Entry 7VBM (electron microscopy, 3.40 A resolution); this record covers chains H and J of the 10 polymer chains in the assembly.

== Chain H ==
Protein: Histone H2B type 3-A
From: Mus musculus
UniProtKB: Q9D2U9 (H2B3A_MOUSE); residues 0-125 here correspond to UniProt positions 1-126 (UniProt number = residue number + 1)
Chain sequence (129 residues; numbered -3 to 125; the number before each row is that of its first residue; numbers below 1 keep their minus sign (Gly-3 is residue -3)):
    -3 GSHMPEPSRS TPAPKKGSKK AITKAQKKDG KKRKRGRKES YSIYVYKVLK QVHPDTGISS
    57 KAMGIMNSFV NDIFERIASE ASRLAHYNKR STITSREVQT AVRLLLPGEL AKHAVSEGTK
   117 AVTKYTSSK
Not modelled in the structure: -3 to 32, 125
Construct notes: expression tag (-3 to -1)
Swiss-Prot annotation at these positions:
  - modified residue: Pro1 (N-acetylproline), Glu2 (ADP-ribosyl glutamic acid), Ser6 (ADP-ribosylserine), Lys11 (N6-(beta-hydroxybutyryl)lysine), Lys12 (N6-(2-hydroxyisobutyryl)lysine), Ser14 (Phosphoserine), Lys15 (N6-acetyllysine), Lys16 (N6-acetyllysine), Lys20 (N6-(2-hydroxyisobutyryl)lysine), Lys23 (N6-(2-hydroxyisobutyryl)lysine), Lys24 (N6-(2-hydroxyisobutyryl)lysine), Lys34 (N6-(2-hydroxyisobutyryl)lysine), Glu35 (PolyADP-ribosyl glutamic acid), Ser36 (Phosphoserine), Lys43 (N6-(2-hydroxyisobutyryl)lysine), Lys46 (N6-(2-hydroxyisobutyryl)lysine), Lys57 (N6,N6-dimethyllysine), Arg79 (Dimethylated arginine), Lys85 (N6,N6,N6-trimethyllysine), Arg86 (Omega-N-methylarginine) and 5 more in UniProt
  - glycosylation: Ser112 (O-linked (GlcNAc) serine)
  - cross-link (Glycyl lysine isopeptide (Lys-Gly)): Lys20 (interchain with G-Cter in SUMO2), Lys34 (interchain with G-Cter in ubiquitin), Lys120 (interchain with G-Cter in ubiquitin)

== Chain J ==
Molecule: 145-nt DNA strand
From: Mus musculus
Sequence (145 nucleotides; row label = number of the first residue in the row; numbers below 1 keep their minus sign (DA-72 is residue -72)):
   -72 ATCGATGTAT ATATCTGACA CGTGCCTGGA GACTAGGGAG TAATCCCCTT GGCGGTTAAA
   -12 ACGCGGGGGA CAGCGCGTAC GTGCGTTTAA GCGGTGCTAG AGCTGTCTAC GACCAATTGA
    48 GCGGCCTCGG CACCGGGATT CTGAT
Not modelled in the structure: -72 to -62, 65-72

== How chain H and chain J interact ==
Pairs across the interface (11; chain H residue first):
  Arg33(H) with DC-47(J), hydrogen bond to the sugar; DT-46(J), sugar contact
  Tyr42(H) with DA-53(J), hydrogen bond to the phosphate
  Gly53(H) with DA-53(J), phosphate contact
  Ser55(H) with DC-54(J), phosphate contact
  Ser56(H) with DC-54(J), hydrogen bond to the phosphate
  Arg86(H) with DA-34(J), phosphate contact; DG-33(J), salt bridge to the phosphate
  Ser87(H) with DG-35(J), phosphate contact; DA-34(J), hydrogen bond to the phosphate
  Thr88(H) with DA-34(J), hydrogen bond to the phosphate
Other interface residues (no listed pair), chain H (11 interface residues in all): Glu35, Ile54, Lys85
Other interface residues (no listed pair), chain J (10 interface residues in all): DC-52, DG-49, DG-44

== Overview ==
Chain H and chain J form an interface of 11 and 10 residues respectively; the contacts include 5 hydrogen
bonds and 1 salt bridge. Among the polar pairs are Arg33(H)-DC-47(J), Tyr42(H)-DA-53(J) and Ser56(H)-DC-54(J).
Here chain H is Histone H2B type 3-A and chain J is a 145-nt DNA strand, both from Mus musculus. Entry 7VBM
(The mouse nucleosome structure containing H3mm18 aided by PL2-6 scFv) was determined by electron microscopy,
deposited together with 7DBH.
